Entry 7PSM (electron microscopy, 3.40 A resolution); this record covers chains A and B.

Chain A (and B):
Protein: Iron-sulfur clusters transporter ATM1, mitochondrial
Source organism: Saccharomyces cerevisiae (strain ATCC 204508 / S288c)
Notes: EC 7.-.-.-; chain B of this document is another copy of the same molecule, construct and numbering; everything in this record applies to it too
UniProtKB: P40416 (ATM1_YEAST); numbering as in UniProt (aligned over 92-690)
Amino-acid sequence (607 residues; each row starts with the number of its first residue):
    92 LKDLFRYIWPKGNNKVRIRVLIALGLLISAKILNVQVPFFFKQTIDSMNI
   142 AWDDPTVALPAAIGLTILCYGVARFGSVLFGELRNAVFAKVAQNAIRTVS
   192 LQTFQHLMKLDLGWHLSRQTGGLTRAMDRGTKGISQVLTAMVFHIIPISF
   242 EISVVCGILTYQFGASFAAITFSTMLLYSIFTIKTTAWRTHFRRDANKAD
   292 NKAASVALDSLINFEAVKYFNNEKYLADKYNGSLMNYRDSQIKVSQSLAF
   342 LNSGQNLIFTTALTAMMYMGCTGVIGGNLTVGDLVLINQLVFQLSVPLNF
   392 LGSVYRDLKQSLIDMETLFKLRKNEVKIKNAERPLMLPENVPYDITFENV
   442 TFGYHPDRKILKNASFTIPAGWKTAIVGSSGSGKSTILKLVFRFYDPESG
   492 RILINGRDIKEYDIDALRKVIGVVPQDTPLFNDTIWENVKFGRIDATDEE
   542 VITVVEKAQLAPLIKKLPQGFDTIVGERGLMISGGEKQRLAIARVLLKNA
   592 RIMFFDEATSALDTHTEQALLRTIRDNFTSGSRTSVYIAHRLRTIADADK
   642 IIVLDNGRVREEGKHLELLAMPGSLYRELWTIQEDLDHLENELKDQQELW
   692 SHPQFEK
Disordered / not traced: 677-698
Differences from the reference sequence: expression tag (691-698)
Ion coordination: Mg2+: Q517 (together with AMP-PNP)
Ligand contacts:
  - AMP-PNP (ANP; phosphoaminophosphonic acid-adenylate ester), molecule 1: L207, Y445, H446, R449, I451, S471, G472, S473, G474, K475, S476, T477, Y486, Q517, H631
  - AMP-PNP (ANP), molecule 2: L554, M572, I573, S574, G575, G576, E577, A602
  - lauryl oleyl phosphatidyl ethanolamine (LOP; (1R)-2-{[(R)-(2-aminoethoxy)(hydroxy)phosphoryl]oxy}-1-[(dodecanoyloxy)methyl]ethyl (9Z)-octadec-9-enoate): I123, V126, Q127, F130, S240, F241, S244, V245, G248, I249, Y252, Q253
UniProt features mapped onto this chain:
  - binding site (glutathione): R280 to R284, N343 to Q346, G393
  - binding site (ATP): Y445, G469 to K480
From the paper describing this entry:
  - self-association interface (contacts with another copy of this molecule); pairs are residue here / residue on that copy: R634-E675 (backbone contact), R634-Q674 (hydrogen bond)
  - contacts within the chain: R634-E675 (salt bridge)
  - mutagenesis - E598Q: abolished catalytic activity

Chain A / chain B interface:
Contacting residue pairs - 246 pairs, chain A then chain B:
  F132(A) with M358(B), hydrophobic; N379(B)
  I136(A) with V372(B), hydrophobic
  M139(A) with C362(B), hydrophobic; V365(B), hydrophobic; I366(B), hydrophobic; L375(B), hydrophobic
  N140(A) with N140(B), hydrogen bond
  W143(A) with I366(B)
  D145(A) with I366(B)
  P146(A) with I366(B); G367(B)
  V148(A) with I366(B)
  L150(A) with Y359(B)
  I158(A) with T355(B); Y359(B), hydrophobic; C362(B), hydrophobic
  Y161(A) with M358(B), hydrophobic; N379(B), hydrogen bond
  G162(A) with T351(B); T355(B)
  R165(A) with T351(B); F383(B); S386(B); V387(B)
  F166(A) with S344(B); L348(B), hydrophobic
  V169(A) with N347(B)
  E173(A) with A340(B); N343(B), hydrogen bond; S344(B); N390(B)
  N176(A) with S394(B)
  A180(A) with S336(B)
  Q184(A) with R329(B); Q332(B); I333(B)
  R188(A) with N322(B); M326(B)
  S191(A) with L325(B)
  L192(A) with N322(B)
  F195(A) with S301(B); A318(B), hydrophobic; Y321(B), hydrophobic
  Q196(A) with A318(B)
  L198(A) with L302(B), hydrophobic
  M199(A) with S301(B); F305(B); V308(B), hydrophobic; K309(B); E314(B)
  K200(A) with E314(B), salt bridge
  L201(A) with F305(B)
  L203(A) with F305(B), hydrophobic
  H206(A) with L302(B); F305(B); E568(B)
  L207(A) with G567(B); E568(B); L571(B), hydrophobic
  R209(A) with E568(B)
  Q210(A) with N523(B)
  T211(A) with L302(B); I303(B); E568(B)
  T215(A) with L299(B)
  R216(A) with D219(B), salt bridge
  D219(A) with R216(B), salt bridge
  K223(A) with K223(B)
  F234(A) with F391(B), hydrophobic; S394(B)
  L299(A) with T215(B)
  D300(A) with F522(B); N523(B)
  S301(A) with F195(B); M199(B)
  L302(A) with L198(B), hydrophobic; H206(B); T211(B)
  I303(A) with T211(B)
  N304(A) with P520(B); L521(B), hydrogen bond (side chain-backbone); F522(B)
  F305(A) with M199(B); L201(B); L203(B), hydrophobic; H206(B)
  E306(A) with D518(B); P520(B)
  A307(A) with F532(B)
  V308(A) with M199(B), hydrophobic
  K309(A) with M199(B); F483(B); F485(B); R509(B)
  Y310(A) with L479(B); F483(B), hydrophobic; F485(B), hydrophobic; V514(B), hydrophobic; P516(B), hydrophobic; K589(B), hydrogen bond (backbone-side chain)
  F311(A) with K589(B)
  N312(A) with R509(B), hydrogen bond (side chain-backbone); K510(B)
  N313(A) with F532(B), hydrogen bond (side chain-backbone); I535(B)
  E314(A) with M199(B); K200(B), salt bridge
  Y316(A) with I535(B), hydrophobic
  L317(A) with F532(B), hydrophobic
  A318(A) with F195(B), hydrophobic; Q196(B)
  Y321(A) with F195(B), hydrophobic
  N322(A) with R188(B); L192(B)
  L325(A) with S191(B)
  M326(A) with R188(B)
  R329(A) with Q184(B)
  Q332(A) with Q184(B)
  I333(A) with Q184(B)
  S336(A) with A180(B)
  A340(A) with E173(B)
  N343(A) with E173(B), hydrogen bond
  S344(A) with F166(B); E173(B)
  N347(A) with V169(B)
  L348(A) with F166(B), hydrophobic
  T351(A) with G162(B); R165(B)
  T355(A) with I158(B); G162(B)
  M358(A) with F132(B), hydrophobic; Y161(B), hydrophobic
  Y359(A) with L150(B); I158(B), hydrophobic
  C362(A) with M139(B), hydrophobic; I158(B), hydrophobic
  V365(A) with M139(B), hydrophobic
  I366(A) with M139(B), hydrophobic; W143(B); D145(B); P146(B); V148(B)
  G367(A) with P146(B)
  V372(A) with I136(B), hydrophobic
  L375(A) with M139(B), hydrophobic
  V376(A) with V376(B), hydrophobic
  N379(A) with F132(B); Y161(B), hydrogen bond; Q380(B)
  Q380(A) with N379(B); Q380(B); F383(B)
  F383(A) with R165(B); Q380(B); Q384(B)
  Q384(A) with F383(B)
  S386(A) with R165(B)
  V387(A) with R165(B); V387(B), hydrophobic
  P388(A) with F391(B), hydrophobic
  N390(A) with E173(B)
  F391(A) with F234(B), hydrophobic; P388(B), hydrophobic
  S394(A) with N176(B); F234(B)
  V395(A) with V395(B), hydrophobic; Y396(B)
  Y396(A) with V395(B)
  H446(A) with M572(B)
  D448(A) with P559(B)
  R449(A) with L558(B)
  G469(A) with D604(B)
  S470(A) with D604(B)
  S471(A) with G576(B); R580(B), hydrogen bond; L603(B); D604(B), hydrogen bond (backbone-side chain)
  G472(A) with E577(B)
  L479(A) with Y310(B)
  K480(A) with Y310(B)
  F483(A) with K309(B); Y310(B), hydrophobic
  F485(A) with K309(B); Y310(B), hydrophobic
  R509(A) with K309(B); N312(B), hydrogen bond (backbone-side chain)
  K510(A) with N312(B)
  V514(A) with Y310(B), hydrophobic
  P516(A) with Y310(B), hydrophobic
  Q517(A) with G575(B)
  D518(A) with L571(B); K578(B), salt bridge
  P520(A) with N304(B); E306(B)
  L521(A) with N304(B), hydrogen bond (backbone-side chain)
  F522(A) with D300(B); N304(B)
  N523(A) with Q210(B); D300(B)
  F532(A) with A307(B); N313(B), hydrogen bond (backbone-side chain); L317(B), hydrophobic
  I535(A) with N313(B); Y316(B), hydrophobic
  K557(A) with N647(B)
  L558(A) with R449(B)
  P559(A) with D448(B)
  G567(A) with L207(B)
  E568(A) with H206(B); L207(B); R209(B); T211(B)
  R569(A) with R569(B)
  L571(A) with L207(B), hydrophobic; D518(B)
  M572(A) with H446(B)
  G575(A) with Q517(B)
  G576(A) with S471(B)
  E577(A) with G472(B)
  K578(A) with D518(B), salt bridge
  R580(A) with S471(B), hydrogen bond
  R585(A) with F311(B)
  K589(A) with Y310(B), hydrogen bond (side chain-backbone); F311(B)
  E598(A) with A602(B)
  S601(A) with S601(B)
  A602(A) with E598(B)
  L603(A) with S471(B)
  D604(A) with S470(B); S471(B), hydrogen bond (side chain-backbone)
  T605(A) with I673(B); Q674(B)
  H606(A) with I673(B)
  H631(A) with R632(B)
  R632(A) with H631(B); R632(B)
  R634(A) with Q674(B), hydrogen bond (side chain-backbone); E675(B), hydrogen bond (side chain-backbone); D676(B)
  N647(A) with K557(B)
  I673(A) with T605(B)
  Q674(A) with T605(B); R634(B), hydrogen bond (backbone-side chain)
  E675(A) with R634(B), hydrogen bond (backbone-side chain)
  D676(A) with R634(B)
Also at the interface, not in a pair above, chain A (170 interface residues in all): T135, G155, L170, A177, K181, N185, D202, L214, M218, R220, H235, A298, K315, Y328, L354, T363, D506, I512, E528, G533, V586, Q609, L670
Also at the interface, not in a pair above, chain B (168 interface residues in all): T135, G155, L170, A177, K181, N185, D202, L214, M218, H235, A298, K315, Y328, L354, T363, G469, K480, D506, I512, E528, G533, R585, V586, Q609, L670

In short:
170 residues of chain A and 168 residues of chain B are in contact; the contacts include 21 hydrogen bonds and
6 salt bridges. Polar contacts include K200(A)-E314(B), R216(A)-D219(B) and D518(A)-K578(B). Ligands of chain
A: AMP-PNP and lauryl oleyl phosphatidyl ethanolamine. From the paper: E598Q of chain A abolishes catalytic
activity; a self-association interface involving R634(A).
Both chains are Iron-sulfur clusters transporter ATM1, mitochondrial (Saccharomyces cerevisiae (strain ATCC
204508 / S288c)). Entry 7PSM (S. cerevisiae Atm1 in MSP1D1 nanodiscs with bound AMP-PNP and Mg2+) was
determined by electron microscopy together with 7PSL and 7PSN from the same study.
